6N5F - chain A; structure by X-ray diffraction, 1.93 A resolution.

# Chain A
Protein: Epoxide hydrolase TrEH
From: Trichoderma reesei QM9414
Sequence (336 residues; each row starts with the number of its first residue):
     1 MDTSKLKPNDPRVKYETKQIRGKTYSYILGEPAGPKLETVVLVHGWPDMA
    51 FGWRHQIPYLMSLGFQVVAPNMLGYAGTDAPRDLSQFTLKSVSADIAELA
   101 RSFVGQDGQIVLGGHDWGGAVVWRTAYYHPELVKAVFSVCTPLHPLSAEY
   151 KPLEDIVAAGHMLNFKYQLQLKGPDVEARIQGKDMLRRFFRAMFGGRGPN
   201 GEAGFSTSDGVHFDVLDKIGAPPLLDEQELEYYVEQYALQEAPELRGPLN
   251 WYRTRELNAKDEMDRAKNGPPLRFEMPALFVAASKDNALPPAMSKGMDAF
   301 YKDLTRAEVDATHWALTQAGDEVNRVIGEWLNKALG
Small-molecule neighbours: N-(8-amino-8-oxooctyl)nonanamide (KJ1): W46, D116, W117, A120, T141, P142, H144, F165, Y167, Q168, M193, F194, G195, F205, Y252, A288, L289, H313, W314
What the authors report for this chain:
  - binding site for N-(8-amino-8-oxooctyl)nonanamide: W46, D116, W117, T141, F165, Y167, Q168, M193, Y252, H313
  - conformationally variable residues (side-chain flip): F165
  - catalytic residues: D116, Y167, Y252 (citing earlier work)

# Summary
Ligands of chain A: N-(8-amino-8-oxooctyl)nonanamide. The paper reports catalytic residues D116, Y167 and
Y252; a binding site for N-(8-amino-8-oxooctyl)nonanamide at W46, D116 and W117 among others.
Chain A is Epoxide hydrolase TrEH (Trichoderma reesei QM9414); the structure, Crystal structure of an epoxide
hydrolase from Trichoderma reesei in complex with inhibitor 3, was determined by X-ray diffraction together
with 6N3K, 6N3Z, 6N5G and 6N5H from the same study.
